PDB entry 6GEN | electron microscopy, 3.60 A resolution | chains G and I of the 20 polymer chains in the assembly

# Chain G
Name: Histone H2B.1
Source organism: Saccharomyces cerevisiae (strain ATCC 204508 / S288c)
Reference sequence: P02293 (H2B1_YEAST); residues 0-130 here correspond to UniProt positions 1-131 (UniProt number = residue number + 1)
Amino-acid sequence (131 residues; each row starts with the number of its first residue; numbering starts at 0):
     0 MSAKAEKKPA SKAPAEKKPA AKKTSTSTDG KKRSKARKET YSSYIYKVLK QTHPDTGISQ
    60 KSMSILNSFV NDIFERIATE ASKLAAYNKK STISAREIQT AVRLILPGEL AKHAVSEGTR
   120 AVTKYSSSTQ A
Not modelled in the structure: 0-32, 129-130
Swiss-Prot annotation at these positions:
  - modified residue: Lys6 (N6-acetyllysine), Lys7 (N6-acetyllysine), Ser10 (Phosphoserine), Lys11 (N6-acetyllysine), Lys16 (N6-acetyllysine), Lys17 (N6-acetyllysine), Lys21 (N6-acetyllysine), Lys22 (N6-acetyllysine), Lys34 (N6-succinyllysine), Lys37 (N6,N6-dimethyllysine), Lys46 (N6-succinyllysine)
  - cross-link (Glycyl lysine isopeptide (Lys-Gly)): Lys6 (interchain with G-Cter in SUMO), Lys7 (interchain with G-Cter in SUMO), Lys16 (interchain with G-Cter in SUMO), Lys17 (interchain with G-Cter in SUMO), Lys123 (interchain with G-Cter in ubiquitin)

# Chain I
Molecule: 173-nt DNA strand
Source organism: synthetic construct
Sequence (173 nucleotides; each row starts with the number of its first residue; numbers below 1 keep their minus sign (DG-96 is residue -96)):
   -96 GCATTAATGC ATCCGCGGCC GCCCTGGAGA ATCCCGGTGC CGAGGCCGCT CAATTGGTCG
   -36 TAGACAGCTC TAGCACCGCT TAAACGCACG TACGCGCTGT CCCCCGCGTT TTAACCGCCA
    24 AGGGGATTAC TCCCTAGTCT CCAGGCACGT GTCAGATATA TACATCCTGT GCA

# How chain G and chain I interact
Residue-residue contacts (12):
  Ser33(G) with DT31(I), phosphate contact
  Arg36(G) with DC-46(I), sugar contact
  Tyr45(G) with DG-53(I), phosphate contact; DG-52(I), hydrogen bond to the phosphate
  Gly56(G) with DG-53(I), phosphate contact
  Ile57(G) with DA-54(I), phosphate contact; DG-53(I), hydrogen bond to the phosphate
  Gln59(G) with DA-54(I), phosphate contact
  Lys89(G) with DG-34(I), phosphate contact; DA-33(I), salt bridge to the phosphate
  Ser90(G) with DG-34(I), hydrogen bond to the phosphate
  Thr91(G) with DG-34(I), phosphate contact
Also at the interface, not in a pair above, chain G (13 interface residues in all): Lys34, Ala35, Ser58, Met62
Also at the interface, not in a pair above, chain I (10 interface residues in all): DA-45, DA-35, DT30

# In short
13 residues of chain G and 10 residues of chain I are in contact; the contacts include 3 hydrogen bonds and 1
salt bridge. Among the polar pairs are Tyr45(G)-DG-52(I), Ile57(G)-DG-53(I) and Ser90(G)-DG-34(I).
Chain G is Histone H2B.1 (Saccharomyces cerevisiae (strain ATCC 204508 / S288c)) and chain I is a 173-nt DNA
strand (synthetic construct); the structure, Chromatin remodeller-nucleosome complex at 4.5 A resolution, was
determined by electron microscopy together with 6GEJ from the same study.
